PDB entry 4JUL | X-ray diffraction, 2.79 A resolution | chains B and F of the 6 polymer chains in the assembly

== Chain B (and F) ==
Name: Hemagglutinin HA2
Organism: Influenza A virus
Notes: chain F of this document is another copy of the same molecule, construct and numbering; everything in this record applies to it too
UniProtKB: Q00G25 (Q00G25_9INFA); residues 1-176 here correspond to UniProt positions 346-521 (UniProt number = residue number + 345)
Chain sequence (182 residues; row label = number of the first residue in the row):
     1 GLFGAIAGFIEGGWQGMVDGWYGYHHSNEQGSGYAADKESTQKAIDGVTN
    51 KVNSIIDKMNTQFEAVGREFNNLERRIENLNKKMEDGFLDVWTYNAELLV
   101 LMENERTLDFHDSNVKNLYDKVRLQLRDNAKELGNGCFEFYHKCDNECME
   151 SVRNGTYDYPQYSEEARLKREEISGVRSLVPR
Not modelled in the structure: 171-182 (chain F: 173-182)
Differences from the reference sequence: expression tag (177-182)
Disulfide bonds: Cys-144/Cys-148

== How chain B and chain F interact ==
Contacting residue pairs (40):
  Gly-1(B) / Lys-43(F)
  Gly-1(B) / Asn-117(F)  hydrogen bond (backbone-side chain)
  Leu-2(B) / Phe-3(F)
  Leu-2(B) / Phe-110(F)  hydrophobic
  Leu-2(B) / Ser-113(F)  hydrogen bond (backbone-side chain)
  Phe-3(B) / Phe-3(F)  hydrophobic
  Phe-3(B) / Asn-117(F)
  Gly-4(B) / Asn-117(F)
  Arg-76(B) / Glu-69(F)  hydrogen bond (side chain-backbone)
  Arg-76(B) / Phe-70(F)
  Arg-76(B) / Glu-74(F)  salt bridge
  Ile-77(B) / Ile-77(F)  hydrophobic
  Asn-79(B) / Arg-68(F)
  Leu-80(B) / Arg-68(F)
  Leu-80(B) / Asn-81(F)
  Leu-80(B) / Met-84(F)  hydrophobic
  Lys-83(B) / Phe-63(F)
  Lys-83(B) / Glu-64(F)
  Lys-83(B) / Val-66(F)
  Lys-83(B) / Arg-68(F)
  Met-84(B) / Met-84(F)  hydrophobic
  Met-84(B) / Phe-88(F)
  Gly-87(B) / Phe-88(F)
  Phe-88(B) / Phe-88(F)  hydrophobic
  Asp-90(B) / Thr-61(F)
  Val-91(B) / Val-91(F)  hydrophobic
  Val-91(B) / Trp-92(F)
  Tyr-94(B) / Lys-58(F)
  Tyr-94(B) / Met-59(F)  hydrophobic
  Tyr-94(B) / Trp-92(F)  hydrophobic
  Tyr-94(B) / Asn-95(F)
  Tyr-94(B) / Leu-99(F)
  Glu-97(B) / Lys-58(F)  salt bridge
  Leu-98(B) / Leu-99(F)  hydrophobic
  Glu-105(B) / Arg-106(F)  salt bridge
  Arg-106(B) / Arg-106(F)
  Asp-109(B) / Arg-106(F)  salt bridge
  Lys-131(B) / Arg-127(F)
  Glu-132(B) / Leu-124(F)
  Gly-134(B) / Leu-124(F)
Interface residues without a listed pair, chain B (28 interface residues in all): Phe-9, Leu-101, Met-102, Lys-116, Tyr-141
Interface residues without a listed pair, chain F (29 interface residues in all): Met-102, Lys-116, Asp-120

== Overview ==
28 residues of chain B face 29 of chain F across their interface; the contacts include 3 hydrogen bonds and 4
salt bridges. Among the polar pairs are Arg-76(B)/Glu-74(F), Glu-97(B)/Lys-58(F) and Glu-105(B)/Arg-106(F).
Both chains are Hemagglutinin HA2 (Influenza A virus). Entry 4JUL (Crystal structure of H5N1 influenza virus
hemagglutinin, clade 2.3.4) was determined by X-ray diffraction.
